4Y5W - chains N and C of the 4 polymer chains in the assembly; structure by X-ray diffraction, 3.10 A resolution.

Chain N:
Molecule: 22-nt DNA strand
Sequence (22 nucleotides; numbered 1 to 22; the number before each row is that of its first residue):
     1 TCTGTCTTCCTAGGAAATCCAT

Chain C:
Molecule: Signal transducer and activator of transcription 6
Source organism: Homo sapiens
UniProt: P42226 (STAT6_HUMAN); residues 113-658 here = UniProt positions 113-658
Amino-acid sequence (549 residues; each row starts with the number of its first residue):
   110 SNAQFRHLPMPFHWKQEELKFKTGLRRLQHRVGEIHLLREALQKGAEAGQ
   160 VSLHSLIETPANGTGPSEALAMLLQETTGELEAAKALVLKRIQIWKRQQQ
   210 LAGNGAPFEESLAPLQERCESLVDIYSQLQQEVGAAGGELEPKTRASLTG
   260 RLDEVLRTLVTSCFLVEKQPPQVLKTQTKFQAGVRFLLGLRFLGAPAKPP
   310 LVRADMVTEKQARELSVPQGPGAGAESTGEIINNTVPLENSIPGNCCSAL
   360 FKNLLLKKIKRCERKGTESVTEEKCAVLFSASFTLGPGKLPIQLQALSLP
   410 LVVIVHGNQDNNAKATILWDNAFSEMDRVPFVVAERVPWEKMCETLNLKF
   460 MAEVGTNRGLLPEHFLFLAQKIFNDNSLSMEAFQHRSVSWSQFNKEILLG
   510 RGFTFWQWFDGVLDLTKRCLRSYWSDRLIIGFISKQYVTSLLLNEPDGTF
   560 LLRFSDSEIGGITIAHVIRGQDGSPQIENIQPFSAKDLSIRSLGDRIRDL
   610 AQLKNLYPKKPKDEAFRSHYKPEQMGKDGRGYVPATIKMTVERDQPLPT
Unresolved in the structure: 110-128, 154-176, 247-252, 324-336, 372-377, 396-399, 578-581, 636-637, 652-658
Differences from the reference sequence: expression tag (110-112)
Modified / non-standard residues: Tyr641 (O-phosphotyrosine; PTR)
From the paper describing this entry:
  - binding site for the 22-nt DNA strand: Lys284 to Lys288, His415, Gln418
  - binding site for the 22-nt DNA strand: Lys367
  - specificity-determining residues: His415
  - specificity-determining residues: Asn417 (proposed by the authors, not directly observed)
  - mutagenesis - H415N (Kd 2.2 uM): decreased binding to CS4
  - mutagenesis - H415N (Kd 2.2 uM): decreased binding to IHG
  - mutagenesis - H415N: decreased signaling in response to N4 site DNA
  - mutagenesis - H415A: abolished signaling in response to N4 site DNAs
  - mutagenesis - K288A, K367A/K369A: decreased signaling
  - mutagenesis - K284A, K284D, K288D, K367D/K369D, H415A, Q418A: abolished signaling in response to IL-4
  - disease-associated variants - E372K, E377K, D419A, D419G, D419H: increased signaling (citing earlier work)
  - post-translational modification sites: Tyr641
  - mutagenesis - H415N (7.5-fold): increased binding to M67
  - mutagenesis - H415N (3.8-fold): increased binding to T1
  - mutagenesis - H415N: increased signaling in response to N3 site DNA
  - mutagenesis - K284A, K284D, K288D, K367D/K369D, H415A, Q418A: abolished binding to CS4
  - mutagenesis - H415A: abolished signaling in response to N3
  - mutagenesis - S407A, S407E: decreased signaling in response to IL-4
  - mutagenesis - S407E: decreased signaling in response to antiviral signaling pathways
  - mutagenesis - S407A, S407E: decreased expression

How chain N and chain C interact:
Pairs across the interface - 7 pairs, chain N then chain C:
  DC10(N) - Lys288(C)  salt bridge to the phosphate
  DT11(N) - Thr287(C)  phosphate contact
  DT11(N) - Lys288(C)  phosphate contact
  DA12(N) - Lys284(C)  salt bridge to the phosphate
  DG13(N) - His415(C)  base contact
  DG14(N) - His415(C)  hydrogen bond to the base
  DA15(N) - His415(C)  base contact

Summary:
The interface between chain N and chain C involves 6 residues on one side and 4 on the other; the contacts
include 1 hydrogen bond and 2 salt bridges. Among the polar pairs are DG14(N)-His415(C), DC10(N)-Lys288(C) and
DA12(N)-Lys284(C). The paper reports a binding site for the 22-nt DNA strand at Lys284(C), His415(C) and
Gln418(C) among others; K284A, K284D and K288D of chain C, among others, abolish signaling in response to
IL-4; 16 substitutions were tested in all.
Here chain N is a 22-nt DNA strand and chain C is Signal transducer and activator of transcription 6 (Homo
sapiens). Entry 4Y5W (Transcription factor-DNA complex) was determined by X-ray diffraction together with 5D39
and 4Y5U from the same study.
